PDB entry 5MAY | X-ray diffraction, 1.65 A resolution | chains C and D of the 4 polymer chains in the assembly

# Chain C (and D)
Molecule: Fucose-binding lectin PA-IIL
From: Pseudomonas aeruginosa (strain UCBPP-PA14)
Notes: chain D of this document is another copy of the same molecule, construct and numbering; everything in this record applies to it too
UniProtKB: A0A0H2ZE85 (A0A0H2ZE85_PSEAB); residues 1-114 here correspond to UniProt positions 2-115 (UniProt number = residue number + 1)
Amino-acid sequence (114 residues; each row starts with the number of its first residue):
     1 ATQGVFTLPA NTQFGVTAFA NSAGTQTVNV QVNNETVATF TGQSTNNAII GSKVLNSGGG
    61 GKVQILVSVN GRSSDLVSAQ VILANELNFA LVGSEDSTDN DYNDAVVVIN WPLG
Bound ions: Ca2+ site 1: N21, D101, N103, D104 (together with beta-L-fucopyranose) (shared with G114(D) of chain D); Ca2+ site 2: E95, D99, D101, D104 (together with beta-L-fucopyranose); Ca2+ site 3: G114 (together with beta-L-fucopyranose) (shared with N21(D), D101(D), N103(D), D104(D) of chain D)
Residues lining bound ligands: beta-L-fucopyranose / N-methyl-2-thiophenesulfonamide: N21, S22, A23, G24, T45, V69, R72, E95, D96, S97, D99, D101, N103, D104
What the authors report for this chain:
  - binding site for beta-L-fucopyranose: A23, T45

# Interface between chain C and chain D
Contacting residue pairs (49):
  G15(C) - N47(D)
  T17(C) - F19(D)
  F19(C) - T17(D)
  N21(C) - L113(D)
  N21(C) - G114(D)  hydrogen bond (side chain-backbone)
  T45(C) - G114(D)
  N46(C) - V54(D)
  N47(C) - G15(D)
  N47(C) - N110(D)  hydrogen bond
  N47(C) - L113(D)
  I49(C) - I49(D)  hydrophobic
  I49(C) - S52(D)
  S52(C) - I49(D)
  V54(C) - N46(D)
  V77(C) - L83(D)  hydrophobic
  S78(C) - L83(D)
  A79(C) - L83(D)  hydrophobic
  V81(C) - L91(D)  hydrophobic
  L83(C) - V77(D)  hydrophobic
  L83(C) - S78(D)
  L83(C) - A79(D)  hydrophobic
  L87(C) - G93(D)
  L87(C) - Y102(D)
  L87(C) - N103(D)
  F89(C) - L91(D)  hydrophobic
  F89(C) - V106(D)  hydrophobic
  F89(C) - V108(D)  hydrophobic
  L91(C) - V81(D)  hydrophobic
  L91(C) - F89(D)  hydrophobic
  G93(C) - L87(D)
  N100(C) - E86(D)
  D101(C) - E86(D)
  D101(C) - L87(D)
  D101(C) - G114(D)
  Y102(C) - L87(D)
  N103(C) - L87(D)
  N103(C) - P112(D)  hydrogen bond (side chain-backbone)
  N103(C) - L113(D)
  N103(C) - G114(D)  hydrogen bond (side chain-backbone)
  V106(C) - F89(D)  hydrophobic
  N110(C) - N47(D)  hydrogen bond
  P112(C) - N103(D)  hydrogen bond (backbone-side chain)
  L113(C) - N21(D)
  L113(C) - N47(D)
  L113(C) - N103(D)
  G114(C) - N21(D)  hydrogen bond (backbone-side chain)
  G114(C) - T45(D)
  G114(C) - D101(D)
  G114(C) - N103(D)  hydrogen bond (backbone-side chain)
Interface residues without a listed pair, chain C (33 interface residues in all): S22, A84, E86, V92, V108
Interface residues without a listed pair, chain D (33 interface residues in all): S22, A84, V92, N100

# In short
The chain C/chain D interface involves 33 residues from each chain; the contacts include 8 hydrogen bonds.
Polar pairs include N21(C)-G114(D), N47(C)-N110(D) and N103(C)-P112(D). Ligands of chain C:
beta-L-fucopyranose / N-methyl-2-thiophenesulfonamide. N21(C), D101(C), N103(C) and D104(C) form the Ca2+ site
1. The paper reports a binding site for beta-L-fucopyranose at A23(C) and T45(C).
Both chains are Fucose-binding lectin PA-IIL (Pseudomonas aeruginosa (strain UCBPP-PA14)). Entry 5MAY
(STRUCTURE OF THE LECB LECTIN FROM PSEUDOMONAS AERUGINOSA STRAIN PA14 IN COMPLEX WITH
2-Thiophenesulfonamide-N-(beta-L-fucopyranosyl methyl)) was determined by X-ray diffraction together with 5MB1
from the same study.
